PDB entry 5U2V | X-ray diffraction, 2.20 A resolution | chains A and B of the 4 polymer chains in the assembly

== Chain A ==
Name: Major histocompatibility complex class I-related gene protein
Organism: Homo sapiens
Reference sequence: Q95460 (HMR1_HUMAN); residues 1-270 here correspond to UniProt positions 23-292 (UniProt number = residue number + 22)
Amino-acid sequence (271 residues; row label = number of the first residue in the row; numbering starts at 0):
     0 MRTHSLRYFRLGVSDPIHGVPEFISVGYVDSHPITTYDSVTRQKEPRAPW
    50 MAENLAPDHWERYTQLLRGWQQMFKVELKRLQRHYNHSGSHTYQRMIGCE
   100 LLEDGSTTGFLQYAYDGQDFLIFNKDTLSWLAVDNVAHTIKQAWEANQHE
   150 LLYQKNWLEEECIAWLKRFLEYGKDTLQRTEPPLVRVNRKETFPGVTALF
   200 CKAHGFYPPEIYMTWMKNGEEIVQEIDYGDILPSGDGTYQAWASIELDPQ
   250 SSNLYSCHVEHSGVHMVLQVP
Unresolved in the structure: 247-252, 270
Differences from the reference sequence: initiating methionine (0); conflict S261 (Cys283 in Q95460)
Cystine bridges: C98-C161, C200-C256
Covalent attachments: 2-hydroxy-5-methoxybenzaldehyde (7WQ) linked to K43
Ligand contacts: 2-hydroxy-5-methoxybenzaldehyde (7WQ): Y7, T34, H58, W59, Y62, L66, W156, W164, F168
Curated features (UniProtKB/Swiss-Prot):
  - binding site (5-(2-oxoethylideneamino)-6-(D-ribitylamino)uracil): R9, S24, K43, R94, Y152, Q153
  - binding site (5-(2-oxopropylideneamino)-6-(D-ribitylamino)uracil): R9, S24, K43, R94, Y152, Q153
  - binding site (7-hydroxy-6-methyl-8-(1-D-ribityl)lumazine): R9, S24, K43, R94, Y152, Q153
  - binding site (8-(9H-purin-6-yl)-2-oxa-8-azabicyclo[3.3.1]nona-3,6-diene-4,6-dicarbaldehyde): R9, K43, H58, R94
  - binding site (2-amino-4-oxopteridine-6-carbaldehyde): K43
  - binding site (pyridoxal): K43
  - glycosylation: N85 (N-linked (GlcNAc...) asparagine)
What the authors report for this chain:
  - binding site for 2-hydroxy-5-methoxybenzaldehyde: Y7, K43, H58

== Chain B ==
Name: Beta-2-microglobulin
Organism: Homo sapiens
Reference sequence: P61769 (B2MG_HUMAN); residues 1-99 here correspond to UniProt positions 21-119 (UniProt number = residue number + 20)
Amino-acid sequence (99 residues; row label = number of the first residue in the row):
     1 IQRTPKIQVYSRHPAENGKSNFLNCYVSGFHPSDIEVDLLKNGERIEKVE
    51 HSDLSFSKDWSFYLLYYTEFTPTEKDEYACRVNHVTLSQPKIVKWDRDM
Cystine bridges: C25-C80
Curated features (UniProtKB/Swiss-Prot):
  - modified residue: Q2 (Pyrrolidone carboxylic acid)
  - glycosylation: I1 (N-linked (Glc) (glycation) isoleucine), K19 (N-linked (Glc) (glycation) lysine), K41 (N-linked (Glc) (glycation) lysine), K48 (N-linked (Glc) (glycation) lysine), K58 (N-linked (Glc) (glycation) lysine), K91 (N-linked (Glc) (glycation) lysine), K94 (N-linked (Glc) (glycation) lysine)

== How chain A and chain B interact ==
Contacting residue pairs - 45 pairs, chain A then chain B:
  R6(A) - F56(B)
  F8(A) - F56(B)  hydrophobic
  F8(A) - S57(B)
  L10(A) - F56(B)  hydrophobic
  I16(A) - D34(B)
  V19(A) - S33(B)
  I23(A) - F56(B)  hydrophobic
  V25(A) - F56(B)  hydrophobic
  Y27(A) - S55(B)
  Y27(A) - F56(B)  hydrogen bond (side chain-backbone)
  R46(A) - D53(B)  salt bridge
  T91(A) - H31(B)
  Q93(A) - H31(B)  hydrogen bond
  Q93(A) - W60(B)  hydrogen bond (side chain-backbone)
  Q93(A) - F62(B)
  R94(A) - W60(B)
  M95(A) - K58(B)
  M95(A) - W60(B)  hydrophobic
  Q111(A) - W60(B)
  Y112(A) - W60(B)
  A113(A) - W60(B)  hydrophobic
  D115(A) - H31(B)
  G116(A) - R3(B)  hydrogen bond (backbone-side chain)
  G116(A) - H31(B)
  G116(A) - D59(B)
  G116(A) - W60(B)
  Q117(A) - I1(B)
  D118(A) - W60(B)  hydrogen bond
  R185(A) - P14(B)
  K189(A) - M99(B)
  H203(A) - P14(B)
  D229(A) - K6(B)  salt bridge
  D229(A) - Q8(B)  hydrogen bond
  L231(A) - Q8(B)
  L231(A) - Y10(B)
  L231(A) - Y26(B)  hydrophobic
  P232(A) - Y10(B)  hydrogen bond (backbone-side chain)
  P232(A) - Y26(B)  hydrophobic
  S233(A) - R12(B)  hydrogen bond (backbone-side chain)
  S233(A) - N24(B)  hydrogen bond (backbone-side chain)
  G234(A) - R12(B)  hydrogen bond (backbone-side chain)
  D235(A) - R12(B)
  Q239(A) - Y10(B)
  Q239(A) - S11(B)
  Q239(A) - R12(B)
Also at the interface, not in a pair above, chain A (31 interface residues in all): K201
Also at the interface, not in a pair above, chain B (27 interface residues in all): H13, L54, Y63, L65, D98

== In short ==
The interface between chain A and chain B involves 31 residues on one side and 27 on the other, with 10
hydrogen bonds and 2 salt bridges. Polar contacts include R46(A)-D53(B), D229(A)-K6(B) and Y27(A)-F56(B).
Covalently linked 2-hydroxy-5-methoxybenzaldehyde: at K43(A). The paper reports a binding site for
2-hydroxy-5-methoxybenzaldehyde at Y7(A), K43(A) and H58(A).
Here chain A is Major histocompatibility complex class I-related gene protein and chain B is
Beta-2-microglobulin, both from Homo sapiens. Entry 5U2V (Structure of human MR1-HMB in complex with human
MAIT A-F7 TCR) was determined by X-ray diffraction (same publication as 5U1R, 5U16, 5U17, 5U6Q and 5U72).
